7YO9 - chain A; structure by X-ray diffraction, 1.75 A resolution.

Chain A:
Molecule: Tumor protein p53-inducible nuclear protein 2, Gamma-aminobutyric acid receptor-associated protein
Source organism: Homo sapiens
Notes: fragment: Tumor protein p53-inducible nuclear protein 2(1-15), Gamma-aminobutyric acid receptor-associated protein(16-131)
UniProt: chimeric construct of Q8IXH6, O95166: residues 1-15 from Q8IXH6 (T53I2_HUMAN) positions 26-40 (UniProt number = residue number + 25); residues 16-131 from O95166 positions 1-116 (UniProt number = residue number - 15)
Amino-acid sequence (131 residues; row label = number of the first residue in the row):
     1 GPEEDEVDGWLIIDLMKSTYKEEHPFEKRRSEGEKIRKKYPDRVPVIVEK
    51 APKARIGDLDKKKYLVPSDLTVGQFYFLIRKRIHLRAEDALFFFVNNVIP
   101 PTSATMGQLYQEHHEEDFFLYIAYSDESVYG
Sequence notes: conflict G1 (Val26 in Q8IXH6), P2 (Ser27 in Q8IXH6); engineered mutation S18 (Phe3 in O95166), T19 (Val4 in O95166)
Curated features (UniProtKB/Swiss-Prot):
  - region: M16 to R37 (Interaction with beta-tubulin), A51 to I83 (Interaction with GABRG2), K63 to L65 (Interaction with LIR (LC3 nteracting Region) motif of ATG3)
  - site: E32 (Interaction with LIR (LC3 nteracting Region) motif of ATG3), R43 (Interaction with LIR (LC3 nteracting Region) motif of ATG3), G131 (Cleavage)
  - lipidation: G131 (Phosphatidylethanolamine amidated glycine)
Reported in the primary citation:
  - interface residues: E4, W10, I13

Summary:
The paper reports interface residues E4, W10 and I13.
Chain A is Tumor protein p53-inducible nuclear protein 2, Gamma-aminobutyric acid receptor-associated protein
(Homo sapiens); the structure, Crystal structure of fusion protein of human TP53INP2 LIR and human GABARAP,
was determined by X-ray diffraction.
